2A4R - chains B and C of the 4 polymer chains in the assembly; structure by X-ray diffraction, 2.40 A resolution.

[Chain B]
Protein: Ns4a peptide
UniProt: O39914 (O39914_9HEPC); residues 21-39 here correspond to UniProt positions 6-24 (UniProt number = residue number - 15)
Chain sequence (23 residues; numbered 19 to 41; the number before each row is that of its first residue):
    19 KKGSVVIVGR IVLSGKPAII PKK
Unresolved in the structure: 19
Sequence notes: cloning artifact (19-20, 40-41); engineered mutation Val30 (Ile15 in O39914)

[Chain C]
Protein: NS3 protease/helicase
Source organism: Hepatitis C virus
Notes: fragment: protease domain, residues 1-181
UniProt: Q91RS4 (Q91RS4_9HEPC); numbering as in UniProt (aligned over 1-181)
Chain sequence (200 residues; row label = number of the first residue in the row; numbers below 1 keep their minus sign (Met-10 is residue -10)):
   -10 MASMTGGQQM GAPITAYAQQ TRGLLGCIIT SLTGRDKNQV EGEVQIVSTA TQTFLATCIN
    50 GVCWTVYHGA GTRTIASPKG PVIQMYTNVD QDLVGWPAPQ GSRSLTPCTC GSSDLYLVTR
   110 HADVIPVRRR GDSRGSLLSP RPISYLKGSS GGPLLCPAGH AVGLFRAAVC TRGVAKAVDF
   170 IPVENLETTM RSGSHHHHHH
Unresolved in the structure: -10 to 28, 180-189
Sequence notes: cloning artifact (-10 to 0, 182-183); expression tag (184-189)
Metal / ion sites: Zn2+: Cys97, Cys99, Cys145

[Interface between chain B and chain C]
Residue-residue contacts - 5 pairs, chain B then chain C:
  Pro35(B) - Ala111(C)
  Pro35(B) - Val113(C)  hydrophobic
  Ile37(B) - Arg109(C)
  Ile38(B) - Glu30(C)
  Ile38(B) - Gly31(C)
Other interface residues (no listed pair), chain B (5 interface residues in all): Lys34, Ala36
Other interface residues (no listed pair), chain C (9 interface residues in all): Val29, Ile35, Val107, His110

[Summary]
5 residues of chain B face 9 of chain C across their interface. The Zn2+ site is built by Cys97(C), Cys99(C)
and Cys145(C).
Here chain B is Ns4a peptide and chain C is NS3 protease/helicase (Hepatitis C virus). Entry 2A4R (HCV NS3
Protease Domain with a Ketoamide Inhibitor Covalently bound) was determined by X-ray diffraction.
